PDB entry 2GEY | X-ray diffraction, 1.80 A resolution | chains A and B

Chain A (and B):
Molecule: AclR protein
Organism: Streptomyces galilaeus
Notes: chain B of this document is another copy of the same molecule, construct and numbering; everything in this record applies to it too
UniProt: Q1XDX7 (Q1XDX7_9ACTO); numbering as in UniProt (aligned over 1-145)
Amino-acid sequence (158 residues; numbered 1 to 158; the number before each row is that of its first residue):
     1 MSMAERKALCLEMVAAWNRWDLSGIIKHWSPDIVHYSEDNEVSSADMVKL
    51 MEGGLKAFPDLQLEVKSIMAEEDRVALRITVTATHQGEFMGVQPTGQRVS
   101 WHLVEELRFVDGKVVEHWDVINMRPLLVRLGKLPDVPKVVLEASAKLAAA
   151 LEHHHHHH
Disordered / not traced: 1 (chain B: 1, 135-158)
Construct notes: expression tag (146-158)

Chain A / chain B interface:
Contacting residue pairs - 56 pairs, chain A then chain B:
  Lys7(A) - Glu71(B)  salt bridge
  Glu38(A) - His102(B)
  Glu38(A) - Asn122(B)  hydrogen bond
  Glu38(A) - Arg124(B)  salt bridge
  Glu38(A) - Pro125(B)
  Asp39(A) - Lys66(B)
  Asp39(A) - Thr80(B)  hydrogen bond
  Asp39(A) - His102(B)  salt bridge
  Lys66(A) - Asp39(B)
  Ser67(A) - Arg74(B)  hydrogen bond
  Ser67(A) - Glu106(B)  hydrogen bond
  Ile68(A) - Arg74(B)  hydrogen bond (backbone-side chain)
  Met69(A) - Met69(B)
  Met69(A) - Ala70(B)
  Met69(A) - Glu71(B)
  Met69(A) - Arg74(B)
  Met69(A) - Ala76(B)  hydrophobic
  Ala70(A) - Met69(B)
  Ala70(A) - Ala70(B)
  Ala70(A) - Glu71(B)  hydrogen bond (backbone-side chain)
  Glu71(A) - Lys7(B)  salt bridge
  Glu71(A) - Ile68(B)
  Glu71(A) - Met69(B)
  Glu71(A) - Ala70(B)  hydrogen bond (side chain-backbone)
  Arg74(A) - Ser67(B)  hydrogen bond
  Arg74(A) - Ile68(B)  hydrogen bond (side chain-backbone)
  Arg74(A) - Met69(B)
  Ala76(A) - Met69(B)  hydrophobic
  Arg78(A) - Glu106(B)  salt bridge
  Arg78(A) - Trp118(B)
  Arg78(A) - Val120(B)
  Thr80(A) - Asp39(B)  hydrogen bond
  His102(A) - Glu38(B)
  His102(A) - Asp39(B)  salt bridge
  Leu103(A) - Val120(B)  hydrophobic
  Val104(A) - Val104(B)  hydrophobic
  Val104(A) - Val120(B)  hydrophobic
  Glu106(A) - Ser67(B)  hydrogen bond
  Glu106(A) - Arg78(B)  salt bridge
  Trp118(A) - Arg78(B)
  Val120(A) - Arg78(B)
  Val120(A) - Leu103(B)  hydrophobic
  Val120(A) - Val104(B)  hydrophobic
  Val120(A) - Val120(B)
  Ile121(A) - Asn122(B)
  Asn122(A) - Glu38(B)  hydrogen bond
  Asn122(A) - Ile121(B)
  Met123(A) - Arg124(B)
  Arg124(A) - Glu38(B)  salt bridge
  Pro125(A) - Glu38(B)
  Leu127(A) - Leu133(B)  hydrophobic
  Lys132(A) - Lys132(B)
  Lys132(A) - Leu133(B)
  Leu133(A) - Lys132(B)
  Leu133(A) - Leu133(B)  hydrophobic
  Glu152(A) - Lys56(B)  salt bridge
Also at the interface, not in a pair above, chain A (29 interface residues in all): Val75
Also at the interface, not in a pair above, chain B (28 interface residues in all): Val75, Leu127

In short:
29 residues of chain A and 28 residues of chain B are in contact; the contacts include 12 hydrogen bonds and 9
salt bridges. Among the polar pairs are Lys7(A)-Glu71(B), Glu38(A)-Arg124(B) and Asp39(A)-His102(B).
Chain A and chain B are both AclR protein (Streptomyces galilaeus); the structure, Crystal Structure of AclR a
putative hydroxylase from Streptomyces galilaeus, was determined by X-ray diffraction together with 2GEX from
the same study.
